Entry 9J1M (electron microscopy, 2.33 A resolution); this record covers chains a and l of the 52 polymer chains in the assembly.

Chain a:
Molecule: 16S rRNA
Source organism: Mycobacterium tuberculosis variant bovis BCG str. Pasteur 1173P2
Sequence (1537 nucleotides; each row starts with the number of its first residue):
     1 UUUUGUUUGG AGAGUUUGAU CCUGGCUCAG GACGAACGCU GGCGGCGUGC UUAACACAUG
    61 CAAGUCGAAC GGAAAGGUCU CUUCGGAGAU ACUCGAGUGG CGAACGGGUG AGUAACACGU
   121 GGGUGAUCUG CCCUGCACUU CGGGAUAAGC CUGGGAAACU GGGUCUAAUA CCGGAUAGGA
   181 CCACGGGAUG CAUGUCUUGU GGUGGAAAGC GCUUUAGCGG UGUGGGAUGA GCCCGCGGCC
   241 UAUCAGCUUG UUGGUGGGGU GACGGCCUAC CAAGGCGACG ACGGGUAGCC GGCCUGAGAG
   301 GGUGUCCGGC CACACUGGGA CUGAGAUACG GCCCAGACUC CUACGGGAGG CAGCAGUGGG
   361 GAAUAUUGCA CAAUGGGCGC AAGCCUGAUG CAGCGACGCC GCGUGGGGGA UGACGGCCUU
   421 CGGGUUGUAA ACCUCUUUCA CCAUCGACGA AGGUCCGGGU UCUCUCGGAU UGACGGUAGG
   481 UGGAGAAGAA GCACCGGCCA ACUACGUGCC AGCAGCCXCG GUAAUACGUA GGGUGCGAGC
   541 GUUGUCCGGA AUUACUGGGC GUAAAGAGCU CGUAGGUGGU UUGUCGCGUU GUUCGUGAAA
   601 UCUCACGGCU UAACUGUGAG CGUGCGGGCG AUACGGGCAG ACUAGAGUAC UGCAGGGGAG
   661 ACUGGAAUUC CUGGUGUAGC GGUGGAAUGC GCAGAUAUCA GGAGGAACAC CGGUGGCGAA
   721 GGCGGGUCUC UGGGCAGUAA CUGACGCUGA GGAGCGAAAG CGUGGGGAGC GAACAGGAUU
   781 AGAUACCCUG GUAGUCCACG CCGUAAACGG UGGGUACUAG GUGUGGGUUU CCUUCCUUGG
   841 GAUCCGUGCC GUAGCUAACG CAUUAAGUAC CCCGCCUGGG GAGUACGGCC GCAAGGCUAA
   901 AACUCAAAGG AAUUGACGGG GGCCCGCACA AGCGGCGGAG CAUGUGGAUU AAUUCGAUGX
   961 AACGCGAAGA ACCUUACCUG GGUUUGACAU GCACAGGACG CGUCUAGAGA UAGGCGUUCC
  1021 CUUGUGGCCU GUGUGCAGGU GGUGCAUGGC UGUCGUCAGC UCGUGUCGUG AGAUGUUGGG
  1081 UUAAGUCCCG CAACGAGCGC AACCCUUGUC UCAUGUUGCC AGCACGUAAU GGUGGGGACU
  1141 CGUGAGAGAC UGCCGGGGUC AACUCGGAGG AAGGUGGGGA UGACGUCAAG UCAUCAUGCC
  1201 CCUUAUGUCC AGGGCUUCAC ACAUGCUACA AUGGCCGGUA CAAAGGGCUG CGAUGCCGCG
  1261 AGGUUAAGCG AAUCCUUAAA AGCCGGUCUC AGUUCGGAUC GGGGUCUGCA ACUCGACCCC
  1321 GUGAAGUCGG AGUCGCUAGU AAUCGCAGAU CAGCAACGCU GCGGUGAAUA CGUUCCCGGG
  1381 CCUUGUACAC ACCGCCCGUC ACGUCAUGAA AGUCGGUAAC ACCCGAAGCC AGUGGCCUAA
  1441 CCCUCGGGAG GGAGCUGUCG AAGGUGGGAU CGGCGAUUGG GACGAAGUCG UAACAAGGUA
  1501 GCCGUACCGG AAGGUGCGGC UGGAUCACCU CCUUUCU
Unresolved in the structure: 1-7, 1527-1537
Modified / non-standard residues: G7M (N7-methyl-guanosine-5'-monophosphate) at position 518, 2MG (2N-methylguanosine-5'-monophosphate) at position 959, 5MC (5-methylcytidine-5'-monophosphate) at position 960, 4OC (4n,o2'-methylcytidine-5'-monophosphate) at position 1395, UR3 (3-methyluridine-5'-monophoshate) at position 1491, MA6 (6N-dimethyladenosine-5'-monophoshate) at position 1511, MA6 (6N-dimethyladenosine-5'-monophoshate) at position 1512
Ion coordination: Mg2+ site 1 near G24 (its only coordinating residue here); Mg2+ site 2: G45, C46; Mg2+ site 3 near A56 (its only coordinating residue here); Mg2+ site 4: U65, G100; Mg2+ site 5: G67, G95; Mg2+ site 6 near A104 (its only coordinating residue here); Mg2+ site 7 near C105 (its only coordinating residue here); Mg2+ site 8: U109, G110; Mg2+ site 9: A111, G112, G288; Mg2+ site 10 near A167 (its only coordinating residue here); Mg2+ site 11: G173, G174; Mg2+ site 12 near G205 (its only coordinating residue here); 61 more Mg2+ sites not listed

Chain l:
Name: Small ribosomal subunit protein uS12
Source organism: Mycobacterium tuberculosis variant bovis BCG str. Pasteur 1173P2
UniProt: A1KGG2 (RS12_MYCBP); numbering as in UniProt (aligned over 1-124)
Amino-acid sequence (124 residues; row label = number of the first residue in the row):
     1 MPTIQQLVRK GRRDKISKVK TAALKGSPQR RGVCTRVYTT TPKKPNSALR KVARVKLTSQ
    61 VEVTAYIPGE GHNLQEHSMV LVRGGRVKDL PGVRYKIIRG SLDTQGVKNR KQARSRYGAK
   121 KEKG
Unresolved in the structure: 1, 124
UniProt features mapped onto this chain:
  - modified residue: Asp89 (3-methylthioaspartic acid)

Interface between chain a and chain l:
Pairs across the interface (118; chain a residue first):
  G25(a) with Lys15(l), phosphate contact
  A35(a) with Pro28(l), base contact
  A36(a) with Gln29(l), hydrogen bond to the sugar
  C37(a) with Gln29(l), sugar contact; Leu81(l), sugar contact; Ile98(l), sugar contact
  G38(a) with Gly100(l), phosphate contact; Ser115(l), hydrogen bond to the sugar; Gly118(l), sugar contact
  C39(a) with Arg114(l), sugar contact; Ser115(l), sugar contact; Ala119(l), sugar contact; Lys120(l), phosphate contact
  U40(a) with Lys120(l), phosphate contact; Lys121(l), hydrogen bond to the phosphate
  G361(a) with Arg30(l), phosphate contact; Arg31(l), salt bridge to the phosphate; Thr58(l), phosphate contact
  A362(a) with Gly26(l), base contact; Ser27(l), hydrogen bond to the base; Pro28(l), base contact; Gln29(l), base contact; Arg30(l), salt bridge to the phosphate; Arg31(l), salt bridge to the phosphate; Thr58(l), hydrogen bond to the phosphate; Leu81(l), sugar contact
  G491(a) with Lys121(l), hydrogen bond to the phosphate
  C492(a) with Arg114(l), salt bridge to the phosphate; Ser115(l), hydrogen bond to the phosphate; Lys121(l), salt bridge to the phosphate
  A493(a) with Ala113(l), phosphate contact; Arg114(l), phosphate contact; Ser115(l), hydrogen bond to the phosphate; Arg116(l), phosphate contact
  C494(a) with Ala113(l), phosphate contact; Arg116(l), salt bridge to the phosphate
  C509(a) with Asn46(l), base contact; Ser47(l), hydrogen bond to the sugar
  C510(a) with Ser47(l), phosphate contact
  A511(a) with Ala48(l), phosphate contact; Leu49(l), phosphate contact; Lys51(l), salt bridge to the phosphate; Glu70(l), phosphate contact
  G512(a) with Asn46(l), hydrogen bond to the base; Arg50(l), hydrogen bond to the base; Lys51(l), salt bridge to the phosphate; Gly69(l), phosphate contact; Glu70(l), phosphate contact; Gly71(l), hydrogen bond to the phosphate
  C513(a) with Asn46(l), base contact; Arg50(l), base contact; Tyr66(l), hydrogen bond to the phosphate; Pro68(l), phosphate contact; Gly69(l), hydrogen bond to the phosphate; Asp89(l), hydrogen bond to the base; Tyr117(l), hydrogen bond to the phosphate
  A514(a) with Arg50(l), base contact; Lys88(l), base contact; Asp89(l), hydrogen bond to the base; Tyr117(l), phosphate contact
  C516(a) with Lys88(l), salt bridge to the phosphate
  C517(a) with Lys88(l), salt bridge to the phosphate
  G7M_518(a) with Asn46(l), base contact; Lys88(l), base contact; Asp89(l), base contact
  C519(a) with Asn46(l), hydrogen bond to the base
  G520(a) with Asn46(l), hydrogen bond to the base
  G521(a) with Ser47(l), base contact
  G528(a) with Arg110(l), salt bridge to the phosphate
  U529(a) with Arg110(l), phosphate contact; Lys111(l), hydrogen bond to the phosphate; Gln112(l), hydrogen bond to the phosphate
  A530(a) with Lys111(l), phosphate contact; Gln112(l), hydrogen bond to the phosphate
  G541(a) with Arg116(l), hydrogen bond to the phosphate
  U542(a) with Arg83(l), hydrogen bond to the sugar; Arg116(l), salt bridge to the phosphate
  U543(a) with Pro28(l), hydrogen bond to the sugar; Gln29(l), base contact; Arg83(l), sugar contact; Gly84(l), hydrogen bond to the phosphate
  G544(a) with Thr21(l), phosphate contact; Leu24(l), sugar contact; Pro28(l), sugar contact; Gly84(l), phosphate contact; Gly85(l), hydrogen bond to the phosphate
  U545(a) with Thr21(l), phosphate contact
  U552(a) with Lys15(l), hydrogen bond to the base
  U553(a) with Arg12(l), base contact; Arg13(l), hydrogen bond to the base; Asp14(l), hydrogen bond to the sugar
  A554(a) with Arg12(l), base contact
  C555(a) with Ile4(l), sugar contact; Leu7(l), sugar contact; Arg12(l), salt bridge to the phosphate
  G558(a) with Arg12(l), hydrogen bond to the base
  G559(a) with Pro2(l), base contact
  G575(a) with Gln5(l), sugar contact
  G576(a) with Gln5(l), sugar contact
  A750(a) with Arg9(l), sugar contact
  C872(a) with Thr3(l), base contact
  C873(a) with Thr3(l), hydrogen bond to the phosphate; Gln5(l), phosphate contact; Gln6(l), base contact; Arg9(l), salt bridge to the phosphate
  G874(a) with Gln6(l), hydrogen bond to the phosphate; Arg9(l), salt bridge to the phosphate; Lys10(l), salt bridge to the phosphate
  C875(a) with Pro2(l), base contact
  U877(a) with Lys15(l), sugar contact
  G878(a) with Lys15(l), salt bridge to the phosphate
  U904(a) with Lys18(l), base contact; Pro91(l), phosphate contact
  C905(a) with Lys43(l), salt bridge to the phosphate; Arg86(l), salt bridge to the phosphate
  A1485(a) with Lys43(l), phosphate contact; Lys44(l), hydrogen bond to the phosphate
  A1486(a) with Lys44(l), salt bridge to the phosphate
Other interface residues (no listed pair), chain a (53 interface residues in all): G515
Other interface residues (no listed pair), chain l (62 interface residues in all): Val19, Lys20, Val87, Arg99, Asn109

In short:
53 residues of chain a face 62 of chain l across their interface; the contacts include 34 hydrogen bonds and
20 salt bridges. Polar pairs include A362(a)-Ser27(l), G512(a)-Asn46(l) and G512(a)-Arg50(l). The Mg2+ site 2
is built by G45(a) and C46(a).
Chain a is 16S rRNA and chain l is Small ribosomal subunit protein uS12, both from Mycobacterium tuberculosis
variant bovis BCG str. Pasteur 1173P2; the structure, KU13-bond Mycobacterium tuberculosis 70S ribosome, was
determined by electron microscopy.
